Entry 6XMB (X-ray diffraction, 2.31 A resolution); this record covers chains A and B.

# Chain A (and B)
Molecule: Anophensin
Organism: Anopheles stephensi
Notes: chain B of this document is another copy of the same molecule, construct and numbering; everything in this record applies to it too
Reference sequence: A5HUP6 (A5HUP6_ANOST); residues 1-120 here correspond to UniProt positions 23-142 (UniProt number = residue number + 22)
Amino-acid sequence (120 residues; each row starts with the number of its first residue):
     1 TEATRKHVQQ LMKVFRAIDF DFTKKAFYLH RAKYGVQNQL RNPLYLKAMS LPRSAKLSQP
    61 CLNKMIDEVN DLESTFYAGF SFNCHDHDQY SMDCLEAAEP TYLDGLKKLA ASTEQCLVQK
Unresolved in the structure: 1, 120 (chain B: 1-2)
Disulfides: C61-C116, C84-C94

# How chain A and chain B interact
Residue-residue contacts (62; chain A residue first):
  E2(A) - R53(B)  salt bridge
  R5(A) - M49(B)  hydrogen bond (side chain-backbone)
  R5(A) - L51(B)  hydrogen bond (side chain-backbone)
  R5(A) - R53(B)
  H7(A) - A48(B)
  H7(A) - P52(B)
  H7(A) - R53(B)
  H7(A) - A55(B)  hydrogen bond (side chain-backbone)
  H7(A) - L57(B)
  V8(A) - M49(B)  hydrophobic
  Q10(A) - L57(B)
  L11(A) - L44(B)
  L11(A) - Y45(B)  hydrophobic
  L11(A) - A48(B)  hydrophobic
  L11(A) - L57(B)
  M12(A) - Y45(B)
  V14(A) - L62(B)  hydrophobic
  V14(A) - M65(B)  hydrophobic
  V14(A) - I66(B)  hydrophobic
  F15(A) - R41(B)
  F15(A) - L44(B)  hydrophobic
  F15(A) - Y45(B)
  F15(A) - M65(B)  hydrophobic
  D19(A) - K33(B)
  D21(A) - N70(B)
  F22(A) - L29(B)
  F22(A) - A32(B)
  F22(A) - K33(B)
  F22(A) - V36(B)  hydrophobic
  K25(A) - L29(B)
  K25(A) - N70(B)
  K25(A) - E73(B)  salt bridge
  A26(A) - L29(B)
  L29(A) - K25(B)
  L29(A) - A26(B)
  A32(A) - F22(B)
  K33(A) - D19(B)  salt bridge
  K33(A) - F22(B)
  K33(A) - T23(B)
  R41(A) - F15(B)
  L44(A) - L11(B)
  L44(A) - F15(B)  hydrophobic
  Y45(A) - L11(B)  hydrophobic
  Y45(A) - M12(B)
  A48(A) - T4(B)
  A48(A) - H7(B)
  A48(A) - L11(B)  hydrophobic
  M49(A) - T4(B)  hydrogen bond (backbone-side chain)
  M49(A) - V8(B)  hydrophobic
  L51(A) - T4(B)
  L51(A) - H7(B)
  P52(A) - H7(B)  hydrogen bond (backbone-side chain)
  R53(A) - H7(B)
  A55(A) - H7(B)
  L57(A) - Q10(B)
  L62(A) - L11(B)  hydrophobic
  M65(A) - V14(B)  hydrophobic
  M65(A) - F15(B)  hydrophobic
  I66(A) - V14(B)  hydrophobic
  E73(A) - K25(B)  salt bridge
  E73(A) - Y90(B)
  Y90(A) - N70(B)
Other interface residues (no listed pair), chain A (41 interface residues in all): I18, V36, Q37, L40, V69, N70, S74, Y77, Y102
Other interface residues (no listed pair), chain B (39 interface residues in all): I18, L40, V69, Y77, Y102, L117

# In short
41 residues of chain A and 39 residues of chain B are in contact; the contacts include 5 hydrogen bonds and 4
salt bridges. Polar contacts include E2(A)-R53(B), K25(A)-E73(B) and K33(A)-D19(B).
Chain A and chain B are both Anophensin (Anopheles stephensi); the structure, Structure of an anophensin from
Anopheles stephensi, was determined by X-ray diffraction together with 6XKE and 6XL7 from the same study.
